PDB entry 7MQS | electron microscopy, 4.40 A resolution (low resolution: residue-level contacts below are approximate; hydrogen-bond / salt-bridge calls are withheld) | chains E and D of the 8 polymer chains in the assembly

Chain E:
Name: Isoform Short of Insulin receptor
Source organism: Homo sapiens
Notes: EC 2.7.10.1; fragment: Ectodomain
UniProt: P06213-2 (INSR-2_HUMAN); residues 1-916 here correspond to UniProt positions 28-943 (UniProt number = residue number + 27)
Chain sequence (916 residues; each row starts with the number of its first residue):
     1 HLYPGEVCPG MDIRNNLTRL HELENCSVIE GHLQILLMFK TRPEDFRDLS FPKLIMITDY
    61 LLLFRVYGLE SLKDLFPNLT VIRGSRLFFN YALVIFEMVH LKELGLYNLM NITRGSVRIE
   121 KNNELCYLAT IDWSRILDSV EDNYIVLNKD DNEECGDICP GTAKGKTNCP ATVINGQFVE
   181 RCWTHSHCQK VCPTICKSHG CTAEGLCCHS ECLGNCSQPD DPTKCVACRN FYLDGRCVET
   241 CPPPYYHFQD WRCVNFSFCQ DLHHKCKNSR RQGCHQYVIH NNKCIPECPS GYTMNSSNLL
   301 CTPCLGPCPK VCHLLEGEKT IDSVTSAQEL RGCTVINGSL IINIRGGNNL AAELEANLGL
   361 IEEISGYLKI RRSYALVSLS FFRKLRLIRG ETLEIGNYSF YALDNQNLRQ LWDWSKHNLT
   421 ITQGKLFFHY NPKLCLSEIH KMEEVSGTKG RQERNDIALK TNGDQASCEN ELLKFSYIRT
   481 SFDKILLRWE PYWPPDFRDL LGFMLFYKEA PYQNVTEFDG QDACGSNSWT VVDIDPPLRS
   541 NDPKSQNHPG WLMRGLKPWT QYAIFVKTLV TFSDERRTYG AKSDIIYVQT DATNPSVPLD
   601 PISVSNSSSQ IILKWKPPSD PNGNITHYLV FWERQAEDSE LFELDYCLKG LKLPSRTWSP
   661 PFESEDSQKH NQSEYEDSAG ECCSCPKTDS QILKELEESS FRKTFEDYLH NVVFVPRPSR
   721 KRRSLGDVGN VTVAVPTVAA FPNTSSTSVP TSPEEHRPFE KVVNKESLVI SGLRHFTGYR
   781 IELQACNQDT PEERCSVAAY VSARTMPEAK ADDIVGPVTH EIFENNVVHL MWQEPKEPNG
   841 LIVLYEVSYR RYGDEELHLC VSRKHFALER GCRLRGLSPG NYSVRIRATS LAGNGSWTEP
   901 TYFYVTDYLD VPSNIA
Not modelled in the structure: 1-4, 163-167, 173-176, 268-273, 516-530, 657-690, 718-753, 911-916
Disulfide bonds: Cys8-Cys26, Cys126-Cys155, Cys159-Cys182, Cys169-Cys188, Cys192-Cys201, Cys196-Cys207, Cys208-Cys216, Cys212-Cys225, Cys228-Cys237, Cys241-Cys253, Cys259-Cys284, Cys266-Cys274, Cys288-Cys301, Cys304-Cys308, Cys312-Cys333, Cys435-Cys468, Cys647-Cys860, Cys786-Cys795

Chain D:
Name: Insulin B chain
UniProt: P01308 (INS_HUMAN); residues 1-22 here correspond to UniProt positions 25-46 (UniProt number = residue number + 24)
Chain sequence (22 residues; each row starts with the number of its first residue):
     1 FVNQHLCGSE LVEALYLVCL ER
Not modelled in the structure: 1-4, 21-22
Differences from the reference sequence: engineered mutation Glu10 (His34 in P01308), Leu20 (Gly44 in P01308)

Interface between chain E and chain D:
Contacting residue pairs - 5 pairs, chain E then chain D:
  Ser481(E) with Leu17(D)
  Lys484(E) with Leu6(D); Leu17(D)
  Arg554(E) with His5(D); Leu6(D)
Other interface residues (no listed pair), chain E (4 interface residues in all): Leu486
Other interface residues (no listed pair), chain D (5 interface residues in all): Ala14, Val18

In short:
The interface between chain E and chain D involves 4 residues on one side and 5 on the other.
Chain E is Isoform Short of Insulin receptor (Homo sapiens) and chain D is Insulin B chain; the structure, The
insulin receptor ectodomain in complex with three venom hybrid insulin molecules - asymmetric conformation,
was determined by electron microscopy (same publication as 7MQO and 7MQR).
